PDB entry 5FVB | X-ray diffraction, 1.93 A resolution | chains K and W of the 12 polymer chains in the assembly

# Chain K
Name: C-phycoerythrin alpha subunit
Source organism: Phormidium rubidum
Notes: fragment: fragment alpha-chain residues 1-164
UniProtKB: A0A0E3W010 (A0A0E3W010_9CYAN); numbering as in UniProt (aligned over 1-164)
Chain sequence (164 residues; numbered 1 to 164; the number before each row is that of its first residue):
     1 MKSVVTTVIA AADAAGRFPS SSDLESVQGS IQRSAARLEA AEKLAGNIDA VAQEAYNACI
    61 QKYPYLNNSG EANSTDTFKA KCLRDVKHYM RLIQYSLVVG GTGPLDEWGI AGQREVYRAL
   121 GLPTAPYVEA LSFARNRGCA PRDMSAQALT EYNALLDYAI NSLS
Covalently attached groups: phycoerythrobilin (PEB) linked to C82, C139
Residues lining bound ligands:
  - phycoerythrobilin (PEB), molecule 1: L24, E25, Q28
  - phycoerythrobilin (PEB), molecule 2: R33, Q147, T150, E151
  - phycoerythrobilin (PEB), molecule 3: K43, L44, N47, A50, V51, E54, R137, G138, R142, D143, M144, Y152
  - phycoerythrobilin (PEB), molecule 4: C59, L66, A72, N73, F78, K81, R84, D85, V86, H88, Y89, L92, W108, V116, Y117, L120, L122, P123, P126, Y127

# Chain W
Name: C-phycoerythrin beta subunit
Source organism: Phormidium rubidum
Notes: fragment: fragment beta-chain residues 1-184
UniProtKB: A0A0E4G455 (A0A0E4G455_9CYAN); residues 1-184 here correspond to UniProt positions -6-177 (UniProt number = residue number - 7)
Chain sequence (184 residues; row label = number of the first residue in the row):
     1 MLDAFSRAVV QADASTSVVA DMGALKQFIA EGNRRLDAVN AIASNASCMV SDAVAGMICE
    61 NQGLIQAGGN CYPNRRMAAC LRDAEIILRY VTYALLAGDA SVLDDRCLNG LKETYAALGV
   121 PTTSTVRAVQ IMKAQAAAHI KDTPSEARAG GKLRKMGSPV VEDRCASLVA EASSYFDRVI
   181 SALS
Modified positions: N70 (n-methyl asparagine; MEN)
Covalently attached groups: phycoerythrobilin (PEB) linked to C48, C59, C80, C165
Residues lining bound ligands:
  - phycoerythrobilin (PEB), molecule 1: A30, N33, R34, L36, D37, A38, I140, K141, D142, S158, P159, V160, V161, R164
  - phycoerythrobilin (PEB), molecule 2: N45, M49, D52, A55, G56, E60, R127, I131, A134, Q135, A138, H139, P144, S145, R148, A149, K152, L153, R154
  - phycoerythrobilin (PEB), molecule 3: M57, L64, N70, C71, R75, R76, A79, R82, D83, I86, Y90, R106, C107, L111, T114, Y115, L118, V120, P121, S124, T125
  - phycoerythrobilin (PEB), molecule 4: I58, I65, Y72, P73, N74, M77

# Chain K / chain W interface
Residue-residue contacts - 61 pairs, chain K then chain W:
  M1(K) with M1(W), hydrogen bond (backbone-backbone)
  S3(K) with D3(W), hydrogen bond
  V5(K) with D3(W); L96(W)
  T6(K) with M1(W); D3(W)
  I9(K) with M1(W), hydrophobic; Y93(W); A97(W), hydrophobic
  A12(K) with Y93(W)
  D13(K) with R89(W), salt bridge; Y90(W), hydrogen bond; Y93(W), hydrogen bond (backbone-side chain); R106(W), salt bridge
  G16(K) with R89(W)
  R17(K) with R89(W); Y93(W), hydrogen bond (backbone-side chain)
  F18(K) with A46(W), hydrophobic; E85(W); L88(W); R89(W); T92(W)
  P19(K) with V39(W), hydrophobic; A43(W); T92(W); Y93(W)
  L24(K) with L36(W); V39(W), hydrophobic; N40(W); L96(W), hydrophobic
  V27(K) with L36(W), hydrophobic
  Q28(K) with N33(W), hydrogen bond; L36(W)
  I31(K) with I29(W); G32(W); N33(W)
  S34(K) with I29(W)
  A41(K) with M22(W)
  E42(K) with M22(W); K26(W), salt bridge
  A45(K) with V18(W); V19(W)
  I48(K) with V18(W), hydrophobic
  R91(K) with D13(W), salt bridge; T16(W), hydrogen bond (side chain-backbone); S17(W)
  Q94(K) with V18(W); V19(W), hydrogen bond (side chain-backbone); M22(W)
  Y95(K) with V9(W), hydrophobic; A12(W), hydrogen bond (side chain-backbone); D13(W), hydrogen bond (side chain-backbone); S17(W), hydrogen bond (side chain-backbone); V19(W), hydrophobic
  V98(K) with F5(W)
  V99(K) with F5(W), hydrophobic; S6(W); V9(W), hydrophobic
  W108(K) with V9(W), hydrophobic; V10(W), hydrophobic; D13(W)
Other interface residues (no listed pair), chain K (30 interface residues in all): A10, S30, L38, P104
Other interface residues (no listed pair), chain W (34 interface residues in all): L2, L25, V102

# Summary
30 residues of chain K and 34 residues of chain W are in contact; the contacts include 11 hydrogen bonds and 4
salt bridges. Among the polar pairs are D13(K)-R89(W), D13(K)-R106(W) and E42(K)-K26(W). Ligands of chain K:
phycoerythrobilin. Ligands of chain W: phycoerythrobilin.
Here chain K is C-phycoerythrin alpha subunit and chain W is C-phycoerythrin beta subunit, both from
Phormidium rubidum. Entry 5FVB (Crystal structure of phormidium C-phycoerythrin at ph 5.0) was determined by
X-ray diffraction, deposited together with 5AQD.
